4X4I - chains B and E of the 6 polymer chains in the assembly; structure by X-ray diffraction, 2.80 A resolution.

# Chain B
Name: Regulatory protein
Source organism: Enterobacter sp. RFL1396
UniProt: Q8GGH0 (Q8GGH0_9ENTR); numbering as in UniProt (aligned over 1-79)
Sequence (82 residues; row label = number of the first residue in the row; numbers below 1 keep their minus sign (Gly-2 is residue -2)):
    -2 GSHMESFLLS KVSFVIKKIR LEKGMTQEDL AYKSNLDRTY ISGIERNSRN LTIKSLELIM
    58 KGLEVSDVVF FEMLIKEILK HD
Not modelled in the structure: -2 to 1, 79
Differences from the reference sequence: expression tag (-2 to 0)

# Chain E
Molecule: 35-nt DNA strand
Sequence (35 nucleotides; each row starts with the number of its first residue):
     1 ATGTGACTTA TAGTCCGTGT GATTATAGTC AACAT

# Chain B / chain E interface
Pairs across the interface (17; chain B residue first):
  Asn32(B) with DT14(E), phosphate contact
  Leu33(B) with DT14(E), phosphate contact
  Asp34(B) with DT14(E), sugar contact; DC15(E), base contact
  Arg35(B) with DG17(E), base contact
  Thr36(B) with DC15(E), base contact; DC16(E), base contact; DG17(E), base contact
  Tyr37(B) with DA12(E), sugar contact; DG13(E), hydrogen bond to the phosphate; DT14(E), base contact
  Arg46(B) with DA12(E), salt bridge to the phosphate
  Asn47(B) with DA12(E), hydrogen bond to the phosphate; DG13(E), phosphate contact
  Leu48(B) with DG13(E), phosphate contact
  Thr49(B) with DG13(E), hydrogen bond to the phosphate
  Ser52(B) with DG13(E), hydrogen bond to the phosphate

# In short
Chain B and chain E form an interface of 11 and 6 residues respectively; the contacts include 4 hydrogen bonds
and 1 salt bridge. Polar pairs include Tyr37(B)-DG13(E), Asn47(B)-DA12(E) and Thr49(B)-DG13(E).
Chain B is Regulatory protein (Enterobacter sp. RFL1396) and chain E is a 35-nt DNA strand; the structure,
RADIATION DAMAGE TO THE NUCLEOPROTEIN COMPLEX C.Esp1396I: DOSE (DWD) 44.6 MGy, was determined by X-ray
diffraction together with 4X4B, 4X4C, 4X4D, 4X4E, 4X4F, 4X4G and 4X4H from the same study.
